Entry 6MZV (electron microscopy, 3.40 A resolution); this record covers chains B and KA of the 42 polymer chains in the assembly.

Chain B:
Protein: Microcompartments protein
From: Haliangium ochraceum (strain DSM 14365 / JCM 11303 / SMP-2)
UniProtKB: D0LID6 (D0LID6_HALO1); residues 1-212 here = UniProt positions 1-212
Sequence (212 residues; each row starts with the number of its first residue):
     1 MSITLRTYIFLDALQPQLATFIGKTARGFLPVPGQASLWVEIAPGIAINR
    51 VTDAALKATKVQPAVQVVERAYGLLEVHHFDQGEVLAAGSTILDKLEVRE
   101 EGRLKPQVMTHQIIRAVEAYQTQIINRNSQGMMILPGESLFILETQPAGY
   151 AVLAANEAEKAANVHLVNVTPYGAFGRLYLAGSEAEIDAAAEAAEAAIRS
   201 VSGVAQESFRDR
Not modelled in the structure: 1-3, 206-212

Chain KA:
Protein: Microcompartments protein
From: Haliangium ochraceum (strain DSM 14365 / JCM 11303 / SMP-2)
UniProtKB: D0LID5 (D0LID5_HALO1); residues 1-99 here = UniProt positions 1-99
Sequence (99 residues; each row starts with the number of its first residue):
     1 MADALGMIEVRGFVGMVEAADAMVKAAKVELIGYEKTGGGYVTAVVRGDV
    51 AAVKAATEAGQRAAERVGEVVAVHVIPRPHVNVDAALPLGRTPGMDKSA
Not modelled in the structure: 1, 94-99

Interface between chain B and chain KA:
Pairs across the interface (8):
  Glu-159(B) / Arg-78(KA)  hydrogen bond (backbone-side chain)
  Lys-160(B) / Arg-78(KA)
  Ala-161(B) / Arg-78(KA)
  Ala-162(B) / Arg-78(KA)  hydrogen bond (backbone-side chain)
  Asn-163(B) / Arg-78(KA)
  Ala-185(B) / Ala-51(KA)  hydrophobic
  Glu-186(B) / Val-50(KA)
  Ala-189(B) / Pro-77(KA)  hydrophobic
Also at the interface, not in a pair above, chain B (10 interface residues in all): Gln-15, Asp-188
Also at the interface, not in a pair above, chain KA (5 interface residues in all): Lys-54

Overview:
10 residues of chain B and 5 residues of chain KA are in contact; the contacts include 2 hydrogen bonds. Polar
contacts include Glu-159(B)/Arg-78(KA) and Ala-162(B)/Arg-78(KA).
Chain B is Microcompartments protein and chain KA is Microcompartments protein, both from Haliangium ochraceum
(strain DSM 14365 / JCM 11303 / SMP-2); the structure, Cryo-EM structure of the HO BMC shell: BMC-TD focused
structure, widened inner ring, was determined by electron microscopy together with 6MZU, 6MZX, 6MZY, 6N06,
6N07, 6N09, 6N0F and 6N0G from the same study.
